PDB entry 7N2S | X-ray diffraction, 2.37 A resolution | chains C and A of the 5 polymer chains in the assembly

[Chain C]
Molecule: Pre-MRNA Processing Factor 3
Sequence (9 residues; numbered 1 to 9; the number before each row is that of its first residue):
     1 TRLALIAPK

[Chain A]
Molecule: Human leukocyte antigen (HLA) B27
Source organism: Homo sapiens
UniProtKB: A3F718 (A3F718_HUMAN); residues 1-278 here correspond to UniProt positions 11-288 (UniProt number = residue number + 10)
Sequence (278 residues; numbered 1 to 278; the number before each row is that of its first residue):
     1 GSHSMRYFHT SVSRPGRGEP RFITVGYVDD TLFVRFDSDA ASPREEPRAP WIEQEGPEYW
    61 DRETQISKAK AQTDREDLRT LLRYYNQSEA GSHTLQNMYG CDVGPDGRLL RGYHQDAYDG
   121 KDYIALNEDL SSWTAADTAA QITQRKWEAA RVAEQLRAYL EGECVEWLRR YLENGKETLQ
   181 RADPPKTHVT HHPISDHEAT LRCWALGFYP AEITLTWQRD GEDQTQDTEL VETRPAGDRT
   241 FQKWAAVVVP SGEEQRYTCH VQHEGLPKPL TLRWEPSS
Disordered / not traced: 277-278
Disulfide bonds: Cys101-Cys164, Cys203-Cys259
Sequence notes: conflict Ser67 (Cys77 in A3F718)
From the paper describing this entry:
  - mutagenesis - H114Y: unchanged stability with Pre-MRNA Processing Factor 3 (chain C)
  - mutagenesis - D116H: unchanged signaling with Pre-MRNA Processing Factor 3 (chain C)

[Interface between chain C and chain A]
Residue-residue contacts - 35 pairs, chain C then chain A:
  Thr1(C) with Tyr7(A); Arg62(A); Glu63(A), hydrogen bond; Tyr159(A), hydrogen bond (backbone-side chain); Glu163(A); Trp167(A); Tyr171(A), hydrogen bond (backbone-side chain)
  Arg2(C) with Tyr7(A); His9(A); Thr24(A), hydrogen bond; Glu45(A), salt bridge; Glu63(A), hydrogen bond (backbone-side chain); Ile66(A); Ser67(A), hydrogen bond; Tyr99(A); Tyr159(A)
  Leu3(C) with Ile66(A); Tyr99(A), hydrogen bond (backbone-side chain); Gln155(A); Leu156(A), hydrophobic; Tyr159(A), hydrophobic
  Ala4(C) with Gln155(A)
  Leu5(C) with Val152(A), hydrophobic
  Ile6(C) with Thr73(A)
  Ala7(C) with Trp147(A)
  Pro8(C) with Thr73(A); Asp77(A); Trp147(A), hydrogen bond (backbone-side chain)
  Lys9(C) with Asp77(A), hydrogen bond (backbone-side chain); Thr80(A); Tyr84(A), hydrogen bond (backbone-side chain); Leu95(A); Asp116(A), salt bridge; Thr143(A), hydrogen bond (backbone-side chain); Trp147(A)
Other interface residues (no listed pair), chain A (35 interface residues in all): Met5, Val25, Gly26, Val34, Tyr59, Ala69, Glu76, Leu81, His114, Tyr123, Lys146

[Summary]
Chain C and chain A form an interface of 9 and 35 residues respectively; the contacts include 11 hydrogen
bonds and 2 salt bridges. Polar contacts include Arg2(C)-Glu45(A), Lys9(C)-Asp116(A) and Thr1(C)-Glu63(A). The
paper reports that H114Y of chain A leaves stability with Pre-MRNA Processing Factor 3 (chain C) unchanged;
D116H of chain A leaves signaling with Pre-MRNA Processing Factor 3 (chain C) unchanged.
Here chain C is Pre-MRNA Processing Factor 3 and chain A is Human leukocyte antigen (HLA) B27 (Homo sapiens).
Entry 7N2S (AS3.1-PRPF3-HLA*B27) was determined by X-ray diffraction together with 7N2N, 7N2O, 7N2P, 7N2Q,
7N2R and 8CX4 from the same study.
